Entry 7V0C (X-ray diffraction, 2.57 A resolution); this record covers chains C and F of the 6 polymer chains in the assembly.

== Chain C ==
Molecule: Cyclic GMP-AMP synthase
From: Mus musculus
Notes: EC 2.7.7.86; fragment: catalytic domain
UniProt: Q8C6L5 (CGAS_MOUSE); numbering as in UniProt (aligned over 147-507)
Amino-acid sequence (364 residues; row label = number of the first residue in the row):
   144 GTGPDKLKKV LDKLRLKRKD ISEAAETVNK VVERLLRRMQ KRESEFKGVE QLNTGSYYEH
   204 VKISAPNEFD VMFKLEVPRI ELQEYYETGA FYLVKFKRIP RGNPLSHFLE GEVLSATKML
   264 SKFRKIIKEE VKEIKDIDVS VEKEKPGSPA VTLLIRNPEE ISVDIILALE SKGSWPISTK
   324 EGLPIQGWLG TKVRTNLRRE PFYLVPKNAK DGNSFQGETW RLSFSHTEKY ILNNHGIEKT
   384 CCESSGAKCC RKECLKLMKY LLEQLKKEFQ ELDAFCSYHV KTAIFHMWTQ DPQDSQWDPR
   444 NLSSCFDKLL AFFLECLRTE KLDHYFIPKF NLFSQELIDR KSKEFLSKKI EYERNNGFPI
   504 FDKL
Disordered / not traced: 144-148, 239-246, 253-255, 353-358, 507
Differences from the reference sequence: expression tag (144-146)
Ion coordination: Mn2+ site 1: Glu-211, Asp-213, Asp-307 (together with OKR); Mn2+ site 2: Glu-211, Asp-213 (together with OKR); Zn2+: His-378, Cys-384, Cys-385, Cys-392
Ligand contacts: OKR ([[(2R,3R,4R,5R)-5-(2-azanyl-6-oxidanylidene-1H-purin-9-yl)-4-[[(2R,3S,4R,5R)-5-(2-azanyl-6-oxidanylidene-1H-purin-9-yl)-3,4-bis(oxidanyl)oxolan-2-yl]methoxy-oxidanyl-phosphoryl]oxy-3-oxidanyl-oxolan-2-yl]methoxy-oxidanyl-phosphoryl] phosphono hydrogen phosphate): Gly-198, Ser-199, Glu-202, Lys-205, Glu-211, Asp-213, Lys-288, Lys-350, Arg-364, Lys-402, Lys-409, Phe-418, Cys-419, Ser-420, Tyr-421, Lys-424
Swiss-Prot annotation at these positions:
  - region: Lys-372 to Lys-395 (DNA-binding)
  - motif: Leu-154 to Leu-159 (Nuclear export signal), Asp-281 to Ser-291 (Nuclear localization signal)
  - binding site (GTP): Thr-197, Asp-307, Arg-364 to Glu-371
  - binding site (ATP): Ser-199, Glu-371, Lys-402, Ser-420 to Lys-424
  - binding site (Mg(2+)): Glu-211, Asp-213, Asp-307
  - binding site (2',3'-cGAMP): Asp-213, Gly-290, Asp-307, Lys-350, Arg-364 to Ser-366
  - binding site (Zn(2+)): His-378, Cys-384, Cys-385, Cys-392
  - site: Arg-241 (Arginine-anchor), Asp-307, Ile-308 (Cleavage)
  - modified residue: Lys-156 (N6-lactoyllysine), Glu-176 (PolyADP-ribosyl glutamic acid), Ser-199 (Phosphoserine), Tyr-201 (Phosphotyrosine), Glu-272 (5-glutamyl polyglutamate), Ser-291 (Phosphoserine), Glu-302 (5-glutamyl glutamate), Lys-372 (N6-acetyllysine), Lys-382 (N6-acetyllysine), Lys-402 (N6-acetyllysine), Ser-420 (Phosphoserine), Lys-491 (N6-methyllysine)
  - lipidation (S-palmitoyl cysteine): Cys-392, Cys-393, Cys-459
  - cross-link (Glycyl lysine isopeptide (Lys-Gly)): Lys-217 (interchain with G-Cter in SUMO), Lys-271 (interchain with G-Cter in ubiquitin), Lys-335 (interchain with G-Cter in SUMO), Lys-372 (interchain with G-Cter in SUMO), Lys-382 (interchain with G-Cter in SUMO), Lys-399 (interchain with G-Cter in ubiquitin), Lys-402 (interchain with G-Cter in ubiquitin), Lys-409 (interchain with G-Cter in ubiquitin), Lys-410 (interchain with G-Cter in ubiquitin), Lys-464 (interchain with G-Cter in SUMO)
  - mutagenesis: Lys-156 (K156Q: Mimics lactylation; knockin mice show higher mortality following HSV-1 infection), Asn-172 (N172K: Induces alteration of the DNA-binding surface and leads to decreased synthesis of cyclic GMP-AMP (cGAMP); when associated with L-180), Glu-176 (E176A: Abolished poly-ADP-ribosylation by PARP1, stimulating interferon production in knockin mice), Arg-180 (R180L: Induces alteration of the DNA-binding surface and leads to decreased synthesis of cyclic GMP-AMP (cGAMP); when associated with K-182), Gly-198 (G198A: Abolishes stimulation of interferon production; when associated with A-199), Ser-199 (S199A: Abolishes stimulation of interferon production; when associated with A-199), Tyr-201 (Y201E: Phosphomimetic mutant; reduced translocation to the nucleus following treatment with etoposide), Glu-211 to Asp-213 (Abolished nucleotidyltransferase activity. Does not affect nuclear localization and tethering to chromatin), Glu-211 (E211A: Abolishes ability to promote type-I interferon production), Asp-213 (D213A: Abolishes ability to promote type-I interferon production), Lys-217 (K217R: Reduced sumoylation), Arg-222 (R222E: Impaired tethering to chromatin, leading to constitutive activation in the absence of DNA), 31 further mutagenesis entries in UniProt

== Chain F ==
Molecule: Palindromic DNA18
Sequence (18 nucleotides; row label = number of the first residue in the row):
     1 ATCTGTACAT GTACAGAT

== Chain C / chain F interface ==
Residue-residue contacts (5):
  Arg-222(C) / DT12(F)  sugar contact
  Arg-222(C) / DA13(F)  salt bridge to the phosphate
  Lys-315(C) / DG11(F)  sugar contact
  Arg-342(C) / DA9(F)  sugar contact
  Arg-342(C) / DT10(F)  sugar contact
Also at the interface, not in a pair above, chain C (4 interface residues in all): Gly-316

== In short ==
The interface between chain C and chain F involves 4 residues on one side and 5 on the other; the contacts
include 1 salt bridge. The salt-bridged pair is Arg-222(C)/DA13(F). Chain C binds compound OKR.
Here chain C is Cyclic GMP-AMP synthase (Mus musculus) and chain F is Palindromic DNA18. Entry 7V0C (Structure
of Ternary Complex of cGAS with dsDNA and Bound 5 -pppG(2 ,5 )pG) was determined by X-ray diffraction.
